5V74 - chains N2 and N5 of the 270 polymer chains in the assembly; structure by X-ray diffraction, 3.51 A resolution.

[Chain N2 (and N5)]
Protein: Microcompartments protein
Source organism: Haliangium ochraceum (strain DSM 14365 / JCM 11303 / SMP-2)
Notes: chain N5 of this document is another copy of the same molecule, construct and numbering; everything in this record applies to it too
UniProtKB: D0LID5 (D0LID5_HALO1); residues 1-99 here = UniProt positions 1-99
Chain sequence (99 residues; numbered 1 to 99; the number before each row is that of its first residue):
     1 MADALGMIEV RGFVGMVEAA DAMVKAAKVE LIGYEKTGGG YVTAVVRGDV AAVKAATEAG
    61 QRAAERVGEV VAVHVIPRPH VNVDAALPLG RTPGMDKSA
Disordered / not traced: 1, 94-99 (chain N5: 1, 95-99)

[Chain N2 / chain N5 interface]
Pairs across the interface (11; chain N2 residue first):
  Val50(N2) - Ala51(N5)  hydrophobic
  Val50(N2) - Ala52(N5)
  Ala51(N2) - Ala51(N5)  hydrophobic
  Lys54(N2) - Lys54(N5)
  Lys54(N2) - Ala55(N5)
  Lys54(N2) - Glu58(N5)  salt bridge
  Pro77(N2) - Ala26(N5)
  Pro77(N2) - Ala27(N5)  hydrophobic
  Arg78(N2) - Ala26(N5)
  Arg78(N2) - Ala27(N5)
  Arg78(N2) - Lys28(N5)

[Summary]
The interface between chain N2 and chain N5 involves 5 residues on one side and 8 on the other, with 1 salt
bridge. The salt-bridged pair is Lys54(N2)-Glu58(N5).
Chain N2 and chain N5 are both Microcompartments protein (Haliangium ochraceum (strain DSM 14365 / JCM 11303 /
SMP-2)); the structure, Structure of the intact Haliangium ochraceum microcompartment shell, was determined by
X-ray diffraction (same publication as 5V76).
